Entry 2DYJ (X-ray diffraction, 1.84 A resolution); this record covers chain A.

# Chain A
Name: Ribosome-binding factor A
Source organism: Thermus thermophilus
UniProtKB: Q5SJV1 (Q5SJV1_THET8); numbering as in UniProt (aligned over 1-95)
Sequence (95 residues; each row starts with the number of its first residue):
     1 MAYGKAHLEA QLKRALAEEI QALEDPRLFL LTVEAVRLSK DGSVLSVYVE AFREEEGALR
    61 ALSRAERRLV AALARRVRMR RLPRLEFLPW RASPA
Unresolved in the structure: 1-3, 95
What the authors report for this chain:
  - contacts within the chain: D25-R27 (salt bridge), L62-F87
  - conformationally variable residues (loop rearrangement): R78

# Summary
The paper reports conformational variability at R78; contacts within the chain involving D25, R27 and L62
among others.
Chain A is Ribosome-binding factor A (Thermus thermophilus); the structure, Crystal structure of
ribosome-binding factor A from Thermus thermophilus HB8, was determined by X-ray diffraction (same publication
as 2R1C and 2R1G).
